PDB entry 4P74 | X-ray diffraction, 2.70 A resolution | chains A and D of the 4 polymer chains in the assembly

== Chain A ==
Molecule: Phenylalanine--tRNA ligase beta subunit
From: Pseudomonas aeruginosa
Notes: EC 6.1.1.20
UniProt: Q9I0A4 (SYFB_PSEAE); numbering as in UniProt (aligned over 1-792)
Sequence (792 residues; row label = number of the first residue in the row):
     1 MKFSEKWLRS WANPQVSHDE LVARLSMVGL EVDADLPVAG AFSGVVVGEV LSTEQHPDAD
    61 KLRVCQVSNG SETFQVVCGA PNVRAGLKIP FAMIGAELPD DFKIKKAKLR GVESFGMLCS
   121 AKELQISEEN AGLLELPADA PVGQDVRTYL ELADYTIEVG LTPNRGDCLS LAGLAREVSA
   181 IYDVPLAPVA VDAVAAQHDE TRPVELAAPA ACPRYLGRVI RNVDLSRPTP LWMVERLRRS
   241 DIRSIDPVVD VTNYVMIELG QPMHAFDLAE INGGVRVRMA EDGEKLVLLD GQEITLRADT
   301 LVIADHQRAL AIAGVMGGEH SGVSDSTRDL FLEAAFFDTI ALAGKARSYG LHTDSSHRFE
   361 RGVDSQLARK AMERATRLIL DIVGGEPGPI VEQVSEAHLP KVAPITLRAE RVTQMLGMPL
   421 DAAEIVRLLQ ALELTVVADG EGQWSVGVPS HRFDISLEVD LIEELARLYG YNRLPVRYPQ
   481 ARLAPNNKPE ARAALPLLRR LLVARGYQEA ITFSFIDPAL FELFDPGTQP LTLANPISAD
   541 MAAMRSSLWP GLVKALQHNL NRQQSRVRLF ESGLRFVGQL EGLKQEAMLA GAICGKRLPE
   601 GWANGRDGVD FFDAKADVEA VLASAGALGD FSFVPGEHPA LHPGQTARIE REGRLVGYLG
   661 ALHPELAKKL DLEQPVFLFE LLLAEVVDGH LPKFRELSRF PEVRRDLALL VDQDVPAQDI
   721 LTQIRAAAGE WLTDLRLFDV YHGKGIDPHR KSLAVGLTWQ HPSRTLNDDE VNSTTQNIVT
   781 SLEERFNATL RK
Not modelled in the structure: 792
Swiss-Prot annotation at these positions:
  - binding site (Mg(2+)): Asp454, Asp460, Glu463, Glu464

== Chain D ==
Molecule: Phenylalanine--tRNA ligase alpha subunit
From: Pseudomonas aeruginosa
Notes: EC 6.1.1.20
UniProt: Q9I0A3 (SYFA_PSEAE); residues -78 to 259 here correspond to UniProt positions 1-338 (UniProt number = residue number + 79)
Sequence (338 residues; numbered -78 to 259; the number before each row is that of its first residue; numbers below 1 keep their minus sign (Met-78 is residue -78)):
   -78 MENLDALVSQ ALEAVRHTED VNALEQIRVH YLGKKGELTQ VMKTLGDLPA EERPKVGALI
   -18 NVAKEKVQDV LNARKTELEG AALAARLAAE RIDVTLPGRG QLSGGLHPVT RTLERIEQCF
    42 SRIGYEVAEG PEVEDDYHNF EALNIPGHHP ARAMHDTFYF NANMLLRTHT SPVQVRTMES
   102 QQPPIRIVCP GRVYRCDSDL THSPMFHQVE GLLVDEGVSF ADLKGTIEEF LRAFFEKQLE
   162 VRFRPSFFPF TEPSAEVDIQ CVICSGNGCR VCKQTGWLEV MGCGMVHPNV LRMSNIDPEK
   222 FQGFAFGMGA ERLAMLRYGV NDLRLFFDND LRFLGQFR
Not modelled in the structure: -78 to 7, 189-196
Small-molecule neighbours: 2U9 (N-[(3S)-1,1-dioxidotetrahydrothiophen-3-yl]-2-[(4-methylphenoxy)methyl]-1,3-thiazole-4-carboxamide): Leu64, Ser92, Gln95, Val96, Met99, Gln129, Glu131, Phe169, Phe171, Thr172, Gly203, Cys204, Val207, Val211, Ala226, Phe227, Gly228, Met229, Gly230, Arg233
Swiss-Prot annotation at these positions:
  - binding site (Mg(2+)): Glu173
From the paper describing this entry:
  - binding site for 2U9: Gln129, Gly230

== How chain A and chain D interact ==
Contacting residue pairs (78):
  Arg482(A) - Asp143(D)  salt bridge
  Leu483(A) - Ile44(D)  hydrophobic
  Ala484(A) - Ile44(D)
  Ala484(A) - Glu150(D)
  Pro485(A) - Cys40(D)
  Pro485(A) - Phe41(D)  hydrophobic
  Pro485(A) - Thr147(D)
  Pro485(A) - Glu150(D)
  Pro485(A) - Phe151(D)  hydrophobic
  Asn486(A) - Gln39(D)
  Asn486(A) - Cys40(D)  hydrogen bond (backbone-backbone)
  Asn486(A) - Arg43(D)  hydrogen bond
  Asn486(A) - Ile44(D)
  Asn486(A) - Ala154(D)
  Asn487(A) - Arg36(D)  hydrogen bond (side chain-backbone)
  Asn487(A) - Gln39(D)  hydrogen bond
  Asn487(A) - Cys40(D)
  Asn487(A) - Ala154(D)
  Lys488(A) - Arg36(D)  hydrogen bond (backbone-side chain)
  Pro489(A) - Arg36(D)
  Pro489(A) - Glu157(D)
  Glu490(A) - Arg32(D)  salt bridge
  Glu490(A) - Arg36(D)
  Glu490(A) - Glu157(D)  hydrogen bond (backbone-side chain)
  Glu490(A) - Arg238(D)  salt bridge
  Glu490(A) - Tyr239(D)  hydrogen bond
  Leu501(A) - Ser24(D)
  Arg505(A) - Gln22(D)  hydrogen bond (side chain-backbone)
  Arg597(A) - Arg20(D)
  Asp610(A) - Arg20(D)  salt bridge
  Phe611(A) - Asp14(D)
  Phe612(A) - Asp14(D)
  Phe612(A) - Val15(D)
  Phe612(A) - Leu17(D)
  Phe612(A) - Pro18(D)
  Phe612(A) - Gly19(D)
  Phe612(A) - Arg20(D)  hydrogen bond (backbone-backbone)
  Asp613(A) - Arg20(D)  salt bridge
  Lys615(A) - Thr16(D)  hydrogen bond (side chain-backbone)
  Lys615(A) - Leu17(D)  hydrogen bond (side chain-backbone)
  Ala616(A) - Gly19(D)
  Ala616(A) - Arg20(D)
  Glu619(A) - Pro18(D)
  Glu619(A) - Gly19(D)  hydrogen bond (side chain-backbone)
  Glu619(A) - Leu23(D)
  Gly626(A) - Arg259(D)
  Phe633(A) - Thr16(D)  hydrogen bond (backbone-side chain)
  His642(A) - Ala10(D)
  His642(A) - Arg12(D)
  Gly644(A) - Ile13(D)
  Gly644(A) - Asp14(D)  hydrogen bond (backbone-backbone)
  Gln645(A) - Arg12(D)  hydrogen bond (side chain-backbone)
  Gln645(A) - Asp14(D)
  Leu691(A) - Arg238(D)
  Pro692(A) - Arg32(D)
  Pro692(A) - Tyr239(D)
  Pro692(A) - Gln257(D)
  Pro692(A) - Phe258(D)  hydrophobic
  Lys693(A) - Tyr239(D)
  Lys693(A) - Gln257(D)
  Phe694(A) - Tyr239(D)  hydrogen bond (backbone-backbone)
  Phe694(A) - Gly240(D)
  Phe694(A) - Val241(D)  hydrophobic
  Phe694(A) - Leu246(D)  hydrophobic
  Phe694(A) - Phe254(D)  hydrophobic
  Phe694(A) - Gln257(D)
  Arg695(A) - Gln257(D)
  Glu696(A) - Asn242(D)
  Leu697(A) - Asp251(D)
  Leu697(A) - Arg253(D)
  Glu702(A) - Arg253(D)  salt bridge
  Asp714(A) - Ile13(D)
  Pro716(A) - Val15(D)  hydrophobic
  Ala717(A) - Val15(D)
  Ala717(A) - Leu17(D)  hydrophobic
  Leu737(A) - Leu17(D)  hydrophobic
  Val740(A) - Leu17(D)  hydrophobic
  Gln760(A) - Arg253(D)
Also at the interface, not in a pair above, chain A (44 interface residues in all): Ala620, Ala623, Pro635, Ala647, Pro664, Lys751
Also at the interface, not in a pair above, chain D (39 interface residues in all): Asn188

== Summary ==
44 residues of chain A face 39 of chain D across their interface; the contacts include 16 hydrogen bonds and 6
salt bridges. Polar contacts include Arg482(A)-Asp143(D), Glu490(A)-Arg32(D) and Glu490(A)-Arg238(D). Chain D
binds compound 2U9. From the paper: a binding site for 2U9 at Gln129(D) and Gly230(D).
Here chain A is Phenylalanine--tRNA ligase beta subunit and chain D is Phenylalanine--tRNA ligase alpha
subunit, both from Pseudomonas aeruginosa. Entry 4P74 (PheRS in complex with compound 3a) was determined by
X-ray diffraction (same publication as 4P71, 4P72 and 4P75).
